Entry 4CFR (X-ray diffraction, 1.40 A resolution); this record covers chains A and Q of the 3 polymer chains in the assembly.

# Chain A
Molecule: Protein S100-A4
From: Homo sapiens
Notes: fragment: resdiues 1-101
UniProt: P26447 (S10A4_HUMAN); residues 1-101 here = UniProt positions 1-101
Sequence (104 residues; each row starts with the number of its first residue; numbers below 1 keep their minus sign (Gly-2 is residue -2)):
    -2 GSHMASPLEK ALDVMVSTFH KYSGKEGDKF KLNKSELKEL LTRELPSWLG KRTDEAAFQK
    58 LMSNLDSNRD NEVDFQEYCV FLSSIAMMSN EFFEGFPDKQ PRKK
Disordered / not traced: -2 to 1, 96-101
Construct notes: expression tag (-2 to 0); engineered mutation Ser3 (Cys in P26447), Trp45 (Phe in P26447), Ser81 (Cys in P26447), Ser86 (Cys in P26447)
Ion coordination: Ca2+ site 1: Ser20, Glu23, Asp25, Lys28, Glu33; Ca2+ site 2: Asp63, Asn65, Asp67, Glu69, Glu74
Swiss-Prot annotation at these positions:
  - binding site (Ca(2+)): Lys28, Glu33, Asp63, Asn65, Asp67, Glu69, Glu74
  - modified residue: Ala2 (N-acetylalanine), Lys7 (N6-acetyllysine), Lys35 (N6-acetyllysine)

# Chain Q
Molecule: Myosin-9
From: Homo sapiens
UniProt: P35579 (MYH9_HUMAN); residue numbers follow UniProt; this construct covers 1893-1937
Sequence (45 residues; row label = number of the first residue in the row):
  1893 YRKLQRELED ATETADAMNR EVSSLKNKLR RGDLPFVVPR RMARK
Disordered / not traced: 1936-1937
Construct notes: engineered mutation Tyr1893 (Arg in P35579)
Swiss-Prot annotation at these positions:
  - modified residue: Arg1923 (Omega-N-methylarginine)

# Interface between chain A and chain Q
Residue-residue contacts (46; chain A residue first):
  Asp10(A) with Arg1933(Q), salt bridge
  Leu38(A) with Leu1900(Q), hydrophobic
  Pro43(A) with Tyr1893(Q)
  Ser44(A) with Tyr1893(Q); Arg1894(Q)
  Trp45(A) with Arg1894(Q); Leu1900(Q)
  Leu46(A) with Tyr1893(Q); Arg1894(Q), hydrogen bond (backbone-backbone)
  Gly47(A) with Tyr1893(Q); Leu1896(Q); Gln1897(Q)
  Lys48(A) with Tyr1893(Q); Arg1894(Q); Lys1895(Q); Leu1896(Q), hydrogen bond (backbone-backbone); Gln1897(Q), hydrogen bond (backbone-side chain)
  Arg49(A) with Gln1897(Q), hydrogen bond (backbone-side chain)
  Asp51(A) with Gln1897(Q), hydrogen bond
  Ala54(A) with Arg1898(Q); Glu1901(Q)
  Lys57(A) with Glu1901(Q), salt bridge; Glu1905(Q), salt bridge
  Leu58(A) with Leu1900(Q); Thr1904(Q)
  Asn61(A) with Glu1901(Q), hydrogen bond (side chain-backbone); Thr1904(Q), hydrogen bond; Glu1905(Q), hydrogen bond; Ala1907(Q)
  Leu62(A) with Thr1904(Q)
  Ser64(A) with Ala1907(Q); Asp1908(Q), hydrogen bond; Asn1911(Q), hydrogen bond
  Gln73(A) with Asn1911(Q), hydrogen bond (side chain-backbone); Val1914(Q); Ser1915(Q), hydrogen bond
  Glu74(A) with Asn1911(Q)
  Val77(A) with Ala1907(Q), hydrophobic; Met1910(Q), hydrophobic; Asn1911(Q)
  Ser80(A) with Met1910(Q)
  Ser81(A) with Ala1903(Q), hydrogen bond (side chain-backbone); Thr1904(Q)
  Ile82(A) with Leu1900(Q), hydrophobic
  Met85(A) with Glu1899(Q); Ala1903(Q), hydrophobic
Other interface residues (no listed pair), chain A (26 interface residues in all): Ala53, Phe78, Met84

# Overview
The interface between chain A and chain Q involves 26 residues on one side and 19 on the other, with 13
hydrogen bonds and 3 salt bridges. Polar pairs include Asp10(A)-Arg1933(Q), Lys57(A)-Glu1901(Q) and
Lys57(A)-Glu1905(Q). Curated annotation (UniProt) lists 7 Ca2+-binding residues on chain A.
Here chain A is Protein S100-A4 and chain Q is Myosin-9, both from Homo sapiens. Entry 4CFR (Ca-bound S100A4
C3S, C81S, C86S and F45W mutant complexed with non- muscle myosin IIA) was determined by X-ray diffraction,
deposited together with 4CFQ.
